PDB entry 7KZN | electron microscopy, 4.00 A resolution | chains D and J of the 19 polymer chains in the assembly

[Chain D]
Protein: Dynein, 78 kDa intermediate chain, flagellar outer arm
Organism: Chlamydomonas reinhardtii
UniProtKB: Q39578 (DYI2_CHLRE); numbering as in UniProt (aligned over 1-683)
Sequence (683 residues; row label = number of the first residue in the row):
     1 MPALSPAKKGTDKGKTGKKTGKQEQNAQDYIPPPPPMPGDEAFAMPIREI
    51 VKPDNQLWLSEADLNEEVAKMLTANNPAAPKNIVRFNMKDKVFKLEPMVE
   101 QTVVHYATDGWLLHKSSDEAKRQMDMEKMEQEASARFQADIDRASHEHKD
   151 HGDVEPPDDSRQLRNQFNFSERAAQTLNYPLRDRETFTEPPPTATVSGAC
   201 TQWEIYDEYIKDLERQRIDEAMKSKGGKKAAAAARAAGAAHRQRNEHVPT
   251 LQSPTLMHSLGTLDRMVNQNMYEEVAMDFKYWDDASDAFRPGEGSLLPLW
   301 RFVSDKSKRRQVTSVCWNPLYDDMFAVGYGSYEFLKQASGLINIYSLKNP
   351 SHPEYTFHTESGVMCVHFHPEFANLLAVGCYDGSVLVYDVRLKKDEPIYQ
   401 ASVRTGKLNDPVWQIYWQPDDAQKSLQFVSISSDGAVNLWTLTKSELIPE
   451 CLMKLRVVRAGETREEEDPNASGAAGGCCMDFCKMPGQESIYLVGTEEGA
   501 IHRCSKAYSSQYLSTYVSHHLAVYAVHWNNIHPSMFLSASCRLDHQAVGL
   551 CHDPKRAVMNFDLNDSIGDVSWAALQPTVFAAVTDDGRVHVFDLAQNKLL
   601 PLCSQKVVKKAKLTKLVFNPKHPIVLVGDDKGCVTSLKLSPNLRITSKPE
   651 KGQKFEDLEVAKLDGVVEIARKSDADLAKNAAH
Unresolved in the structure: 1-177, 222-247, 458-473, 676-683

[Chain J]
Protein: Dynein light chain roadblock LC7b
Organism: Chlamydomonas reinhardtii
UniProtKB: A8IY95 (A8IY95_CHLRE); residue numbers follow UniProt; this construct covers 1-100
Sequence (100 residues; row label = number of the first residue in the row):
     1 MSDIESTLTRIQGHKGVIGVIIVNNQGVPLRSTFEHDAMTKQYADLVPGL
    51 ADLARNLVRDLDPQNDLEFLRIRSHKHEIMVAAKDDFVLLVIQDPNAAST
Unresolved in the structure: 1, 96-100

[Interface between chain D and chain J]
Pairs across the interface - 40 pairs, chain D then chain J:
  Q202(D) with D60(J); P63(J)
  W203(D) with N56(J), hydrogen bond; R59(J); P63(J)
  Y206(D) with P63(J), hydrophobic; Q64(J)
  D207(D) with R59(J), salt bridge
  T250(D) with D86(J)
  L251(D) with L30(J), hydrophobic
  T255(D) with K84(J), hydrogen bond (backbone-side chain)
  L256(D) with I4(J), hydrophobic; K84(J); F87(J), hydrophobic; L89(J), hydrophobic
  M257(D) with D3(J); I4(J), hydrophobic
  S259(D) with K84(J)
  L260(D) with T7(J); L8(J), hydrophobic; L89(J), hydrophobic
  T262(D) with F69(J)
  L263(D) with M80(J), hydrophobic; L89(J), hydrophobic; V91(J), hydrophobic
  D264(D) with R10(J), salt bridge; I11(J); H14(J)
  M266(D) with F69(J), hydrophobic; R71(J), hydrogen bond (backbone-side chain); M80(J), hydrophobic
  V267(D) with M80(J), hydrophobic; V91(J), hydrophobic; Q93(J)
  Q269(D) with R71(J), hydrogen bond
  N270(D) with R71(J); E78(J); P95(J)
  M271(D) with K15(J)
  H352(D) with R10(J), hydrogen bond
Also at the interface, not in a pair above, chain D (23 interface residues in all): T201, N349, S351
Also at the interface, not in a pair above, chain J (27 interface residues in all): N24, R31

[Overview]
23 residues of chain D and 27 residues of chain J are in contact; the contacts include 5 hydrogen bonds and 2
salt bridges. Among the polar pairs are D207(D)-R59(J), D264(D)-R10(J) and W203(D)-N56(J).
Chain D is Dynein, 78 kDa intermediate chain, flagellar outer arm and chain J is Dynein light chain roadblock
LC7b, both from Chlamydomonas reinhardtii; the structure, Outer dynein arm core subcomplex from C.
reinhardtii, was determined by electron microscopy.
